PDB entry 8A8R | X-ray diffraction, 1.70 A resolution | chains A and B of the 4 polymer chains in the assembly

# Chain A (and B)
Name: Transcriptional enhancer factor TEF-3
From: Homo sapiens
Notes: fragment: C-terminal domain, YAP binding domain; chain B of this document is another copy of the same molecule, construct and numbering; everything in this record applies to it too
UniProtKB: Q15561 (TEAD4_HUMAN); numbering as in UniProt (aligned over 216-434)
Amino-acid sequence (219 residues; each row starts with the number of its first residue):
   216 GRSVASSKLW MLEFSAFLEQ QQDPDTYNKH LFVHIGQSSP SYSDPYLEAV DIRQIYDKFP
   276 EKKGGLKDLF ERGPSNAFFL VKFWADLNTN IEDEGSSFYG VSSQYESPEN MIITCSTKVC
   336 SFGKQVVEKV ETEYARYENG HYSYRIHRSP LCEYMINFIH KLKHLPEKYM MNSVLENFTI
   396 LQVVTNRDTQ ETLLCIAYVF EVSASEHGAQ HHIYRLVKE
Disordered / not traced: 216, 253-261, 306-309, 420-422 (chain B: 253-256, 306-310, 420-422, 434)
Swiss-Prot annotation at these positions:
  - mutagenesis: Asp-266 (D266A: Reduced transforming ability), Lys-297 (K297A: Important loss of interaction with YAP1 and complete loss of transforming ability), Trp-299 (W299A: Important loss of interaction with YAP1 and complete loss of transforming ability), Phe-337 (F337A: Reduced interaction with YAP1), Phe-373 (F373A: Reduced transforming ability), Leu-380 (L380A: Reduced transforming ability), Glu-391 (E391A: Reduced transforming ability), Phe-393 (F393A: Reduced transforming ability), His-427 (H427A: Reduced transforming ability), Tyr-429 (Y429A/H: Loss of interaction with YAP1 and also activation by YAP1; Y429A: Important loss of interaction with YAP1 and complete loss of transforming ability)

# How chain A and chain B interact
Pairs across the interface (42; chain A residue first):
  Pro-239(A) with Leu-246(B); His-249(B)
  Asp-240(A) with Lys-244(B); His-245(B); Leu-246(B), hydrogen bond (backbone-backbone); His-249(B), salt bridge; Asp-301(B); Gly-423(B); Ala-424(B), hydrogen bond (side chain-backbone)
  Thr-241(A) with Lys-244(B)
  Tyr-242(A) with Tyr-242(B); Asn-243(B); Lys-244(B), hydrogen bond (backbone-backbone); Leu-246(B), hydrophobic
  Asn-243(A) with Tyr-242(B); Asn-243(B), hydrogen bond
  Lys-244(A) with Asp-240(B); Thr-241(B); Tyr-242(B), hydrogen bond (backbone-backbone)
  His-245(A) with Asp-240(B)
  Leu-246(A) with Pro-239(B); Asp-240(B), hydrogen bond (backbone-backbone)
  His-249(A) with Asp-240(B), salt bridge
  Asp-301(A) with Asp-240(B)
  Tyr-349(A) with Arg-351(B), hydrogen bond (backbone-side chain); Tyr-352(B)
  Ala-350(A) with Ala-350(B); Arg-351(B)
  Arg-351(A) with Tyr-349(B), hydrogen bond (side chain-backbone); Ala-350(B); Arg-351(B); Ser-358(B), hydrogen bond (side chain-backbone); Tyr-359(B); Arg-360(B)
  Tyr-352(A) with Tyr-349(B)
  Ser-358(A) with Arg-351(B), hydrogen bond (backbone-side chain)
  Tyr-359(A) with Arg-351(B)
  Arg-360(A) with Arg-351(B); His-362(B)
  His-362(A) with Arg-360(B)
  Gly-423(A) with Asp-240(B)
  Ala-424(A) with Asp-240(B), hydrogen bond (backbone-side chain)

# In short
Chain A and chain B each contribute 20 residues to their interface, with 11 hydrogen bonds and 2 salt bridges.
Polar pairs include Asp-240(A)/His-249(B), Asp-240(A)/Ala-424(B) and Asn-243(A)/Asn-243(B). Curated annotation
(UniProt) lists 10 mutagenesis sites on chain A.
Both chains are Transcriptional enhancer factor TEF-3 (Homo sapiens). Entry 8A8R (Crystal structure of TEAD4
in complex with YAP peptide) was determined by X-ray diffraction together with 8A8Q from the same study.
